PDB entry 6TYU | X-ray diffraction, 1.47 A resolution | chains A and B

== Chain A ==
Molecule: X-ray repair cross-complementing protein 5
Source organism: Xenopus laevis
Notes: EC 3.6.4.-; fragment: Ku80 von Willebrand domain
UniProt: A0A1L8EVE5 (A0A1L8EVE5_XENLA); numbering as in UniProt; present here: 1-169, 188-242
Sequence (231 residues; numbered -6 to 242; 18 numbers in that range are skipped by the numbering (no residue carries them; nothing is unmodelled there); the number before each row is that of its first residue; numbers below 1 keep their minus sign (Met-6 is residue -6)):
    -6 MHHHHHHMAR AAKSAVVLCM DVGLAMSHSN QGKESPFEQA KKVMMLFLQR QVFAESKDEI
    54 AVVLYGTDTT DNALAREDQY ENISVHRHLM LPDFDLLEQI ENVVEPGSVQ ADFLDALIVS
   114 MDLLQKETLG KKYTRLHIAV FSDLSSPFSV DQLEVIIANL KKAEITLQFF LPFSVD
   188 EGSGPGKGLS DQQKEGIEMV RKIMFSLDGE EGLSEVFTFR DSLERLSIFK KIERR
Unresolved in the structure: -6 to 5, 188-190, 236-242
Differences from the reference sequence: initiating methionine (-6); expression tag (-5 to 0); engineered mutation Ser190 (Cys in A0A1L8EVE5)

== Chain B ==
Molecule: Lys-thr-arg-val-leu-pro-ser-trp-leu-thr-ala
Notes: fragment: MRI Ku Binding Motif
Sequence (16 residues; row label = number of the first residue in the row):
     6 SETKTRVLPS WLTAQV
Unresolved in the structure: 6-8, 20-21

== Interface between chain A and chain B ==
Pairs across the interface (24; chain A residue first):
  Gln72(A) with Val12(B)
  Tyr73(A) with Arg11(B); Val12(B), hydrogen bond (side chain-backbone); Leu13(B)
  Asp105(A) with Arg11(B), salt bridge
  Leu107(A) with Arg11(B)
  Asp108(A) with Arg11(B), salt bridge
  Ile111(A) with Arg11(B); Leu13(B), hydrophobic
  Met114(A) with Trp16(B)
  Asp115(A) with Trp16(B), hydrogen bond
  Gln118(A) with Trp16(B)
  Ser142(A) with Lys9(B), hydrogen bond (side chain-backbone); Arg11(B), hydrogen bond (backbone-side chain)
  Val143(A) with Arg11(B)
  Asp144(A) with Lys9(B); Thr10(B); Arg11(B), hydrogen bond (backbone-side chain)
  Gln145(A) with Arg11(B), hydrogen bond (side chain-backbone); Leu13(B)
  Val148(A) with Leu13(B), hydrophobic; Leu17(B)
  Asn152(A) with Trp16(B); Leu17(B), hydrogen bond (side chain-backbone)
Other interface residues (no listed pair), chain A (16 interface residues in all): Leu67
Other interface residues (no listed pair), chain B (9 interface residues in all): Pro14, Thr18
From the paper, about this interface:
  - residue pairs: Leu67(A)-Pro14(B) (hydrophobic contact), Tyr73(A)-Leu13(B), Asp105(A)-Arg11(B), Asp108(A)-Arg11(B), Ile111(A)-Pro14(B) (hydrophobic contact), Asp115(A)-Trp16(B) (hydrogen bond), Ser142(A)-Arg11(B) (backbone contact), Asp144(A)-Arg11(B) (backbone contact)
  - interface residues, chain A: Leu67(A), Gln72(A), Tyr73(A), Ile111(A)

== In short ==
The interface between chain A and chain B involves 16 residues on one side and 9 on the other; the contacts
include 7 hydrogen bonds and 2 salt bridges. Among the polar pairs are Asp105(A)-Arg11(B), Asp108(A)-Arg11(B)
and Tyr73(A)-Val12(B). The paper describes hydrophobic contacts between Leu67(A) and Pro14(B) and Ile111(A)
and Pro14(B); contacts between Tyr73(A) and Leu13(B), Asp105(A) and Arg11(B) and Asp108(A) and Arg11(B); a
hydrogen bond between Asp115(A) and Trp16(B). The paper reports interface residues Leu67(A), Gln72(A) and
Tyr73(A) among others.
Here chain A is X-ray repair cross-complementing protein 5 (Xenopus laevis) and chain B is
Lys-thr-arg-val-leu-pro-ser-trp-leu-thr-ala. Entry 6TYU (Structure of Ku80 von Willebrand domain complexed
with MRI Ku Binding Motif) was determined by X-ray diffraction together with 6TYT, 6TYV, 6TYW, 6TYX and 6TYZ
from the same study.
